Entry 4KIP (X-ray diffraction, 2.27 A resolution); this record covers chain A.

== Chain A ==
Protein: Mitogen-activated protein kinase 14
From: Homo sapiens
Notes: EC 2.7.11.24
UniProt: Q16539 (MK14_HUMAN); residue numbers follow UniProt; this construct covers 2-360
Chain sequence (366 residues; each row starts with the number of its first residue; numbers below 1 keep their minus sign (Met-5 is residue -5)):
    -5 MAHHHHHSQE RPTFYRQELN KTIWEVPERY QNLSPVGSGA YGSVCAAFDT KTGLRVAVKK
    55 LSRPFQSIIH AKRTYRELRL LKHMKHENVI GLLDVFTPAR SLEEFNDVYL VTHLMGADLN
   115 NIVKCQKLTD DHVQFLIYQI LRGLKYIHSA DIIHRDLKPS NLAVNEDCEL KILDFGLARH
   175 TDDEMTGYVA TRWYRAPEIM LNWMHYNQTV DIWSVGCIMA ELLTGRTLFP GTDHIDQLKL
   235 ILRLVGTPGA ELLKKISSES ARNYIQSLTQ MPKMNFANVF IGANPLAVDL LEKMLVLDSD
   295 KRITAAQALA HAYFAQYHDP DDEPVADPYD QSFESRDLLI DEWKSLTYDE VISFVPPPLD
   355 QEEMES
Unresolved in the structure: -5 to 4, 173-183, 353-360
Differences from the reference sequence: expression tag (-5 to 1)
Residues lining bound ligands: 1R9 (2-(2-chlorophenyl)-N-[5-(cyclopropylcarbamoyl)-2-methylphenyl]-1,3-thiazole-5-carboxamide): Val30, Gly33, Val38, Ala51, Val52, Lys53, Glu71, Leu74, Leu75, Ile84, Leu104, Thr106, His107, Leu108, Met109, Gly110, Ala111, Asp112, Ala157, Leu167, Asp168, Phe169, Leu171
Swiss-Prot annotation at these positions:
  - motif: Thr180 to Tyr182 (TXY)
  - active site: Asp168 (Proton acceptor)
  - binding site (ATP): Val30 to Val38, Lys53
  - modified residue: Ser2 (N-acetylserine), Thr16 (Phosphothreonine), Lys53 (N6-acetyllysine), Lys152 (N6-acetyllysine), Thr180 (Phosphothreonine), Tyr182 (Phosphotyrosine), Thr263 (Phosphothreonine), Tyr323 (Phosphotyrosine)

== Summary ==
Bound to chain A: compound 1R9. Curated annotation (UniProt) lists active-site residue Asp168 and 10
ATP-binding residues.
Chain A is Mitogen-activated protein kinase 14 (Homo sapiens); the structure, Crystal structure of
mitogen-activated protein kinase 14 (P38-H5) complex with
2-(2-CHLOROPHENYL)-N-(5-(CYCLOPROPYLCARBAMOYL)-2-METHYLPHENYL)-1,3-THIAZOLE-5-CARBOXAMIDE, was determined by
X-ray diffraction together with 4KIN and 4KIQ from the same study.
